7O4H - chains A and C of the 4 polymer chains in the assembly; structure by electron microscopy, 3.40 A resolution.

== Chain A (and C) ==
Molecule: cGMP-gated cation channel alpha-1
From: Bos taurus
Notes: chain C of this document is another copy of the same molecule, construct and numbering; everything in this record applies to it too
Reference sequence: Q00194 (CNGA1_BOVIN); numbering as in UniProt (aligned over 1-690)
Sequence (690 residues; each row starts with the number of its first residue):
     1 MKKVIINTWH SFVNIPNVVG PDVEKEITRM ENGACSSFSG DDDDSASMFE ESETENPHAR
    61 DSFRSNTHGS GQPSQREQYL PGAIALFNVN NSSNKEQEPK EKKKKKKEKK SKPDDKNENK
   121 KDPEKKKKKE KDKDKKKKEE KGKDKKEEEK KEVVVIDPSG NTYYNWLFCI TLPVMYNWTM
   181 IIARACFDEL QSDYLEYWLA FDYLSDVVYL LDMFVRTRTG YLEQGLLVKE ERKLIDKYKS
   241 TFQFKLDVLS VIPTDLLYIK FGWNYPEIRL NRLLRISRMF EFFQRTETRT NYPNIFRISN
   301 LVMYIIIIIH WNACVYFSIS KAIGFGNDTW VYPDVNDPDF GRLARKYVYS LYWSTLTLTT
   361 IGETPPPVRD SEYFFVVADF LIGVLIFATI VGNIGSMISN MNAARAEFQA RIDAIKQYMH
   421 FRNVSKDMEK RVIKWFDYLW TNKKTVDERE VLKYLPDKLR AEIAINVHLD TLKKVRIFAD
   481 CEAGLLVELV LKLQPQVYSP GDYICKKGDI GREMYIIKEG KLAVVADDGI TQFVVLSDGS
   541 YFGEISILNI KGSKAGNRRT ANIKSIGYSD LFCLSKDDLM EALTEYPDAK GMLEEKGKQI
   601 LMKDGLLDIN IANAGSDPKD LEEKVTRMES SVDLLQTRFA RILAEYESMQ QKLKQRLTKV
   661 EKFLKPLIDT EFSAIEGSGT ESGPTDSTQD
Unresolved in the structure: 1-153, 619-690 (chain C: 1-153, 618-690)
Curated features (UniProtKB/Swiss-Prot):
  - region: Thr360 to Glu363 (Selectivity filter)
  - binding site (3',5'-cyclic GMP): Gly543, Ser546, Arg559, Thr560
  - binding site (3',5'-cyclic AMP): Arg559, Thr560
  - site (Central gate): Phe387, Val391
  - glycosylation: Asn327 (N-linked (GlcNAc...) asparagine)
  - mutagenesis: Pro293 (P293A: Affects ionic permeation)

== How chain A and chain C interact ==
Pairs across the interface (20):
  Val348(A) - Tyr373(C)  hydrophobic
  Tyr352(A) - Pro367(C)
  Tyr352(A) - Tyr373(C)  hydrophobic
  Glu363(A) - Gly362(C)
  Phe387(A) - Phe387(C)  hydrophobic
  Ile394(A) - Ala388(C)  hydrophobic
  Gln417(A) - Lys443(C)  hydrogen bond (side chain-backbone)
  Tyr418(A) - Glu448(C)
  Arg422(A) - Glu448(C)  salt bridge
  Met428(A) - Glu462(C)
  Met428(A) - Ile463(C)  hydrophobic
  Met428(A) - Asn466(C)
  Trp435(A) - Pro456(C)
  Phe436(A) - Leu455(C)  hydrophobic
  Asp502(A) - Lys458(C)  salt bridge
  Tyr503(A) - Lys458(C)  hydrogen bond (backbone-side chain)
  Ile510(A) - Tyr586(C)  hydrophobic
  Gly567(A) - Gly225(C)
  Tyr568(A) - Gln224(C)
  Tyr568(A) - Gly225(C)
Other interface residues (no listed pair), chain A (28 interface residues in all): Arg345, Ile361, Val391, Gly395, Ile398, Arg405, Arg411, Ile415, Ser425, Arg431, Asn442, Glu519
Other interface residues (no listed pair), chain C (29 interface residues in all): Leu222, Thr288, Ile361, Val368, Val376, Val391, Gly392, Lys444, Val451, Tyr454, Leu459, Val467, Phe572

== In short ==
28 residues of chain A and 29 residues of chain C are in contact; the contacts include 2 hydrogen bonds and 2
salt bridges. Polar pairs include Arg422(A)-Glu448(C), Asp502(A)-Lys458(C) and Gln417(A)-Lys443(C).
Chain A and chain C are both cGMP-gated cation channel alpha-1 (Bos taurus); the structure, The structure of
the native CNGA1/CNGB1 CNG channel from retinal rods, was determined by electron microscopy.
